4QVL - chains F and G of the 28 polymer chains in the assembly; structure by X-ray diffraction, 2.80 A resolution.

# Chain F
Protein: Probable proteasome subunit alpha type-7
Organism: Saccharomyces cerevisiae
Notes: EC 3.4.25.1
Reference sequence: P21242 (PSA7_YEAST); residues -3 to 284 here correspond to UniProt positions 1-288 (UniProt number = residue number + 4)
Chain sequence (288 residues; numbered -3 to 284; the number before each row is that of its first residue; numbers below 1 keep their minus sign (Met-3 is residue -3)):
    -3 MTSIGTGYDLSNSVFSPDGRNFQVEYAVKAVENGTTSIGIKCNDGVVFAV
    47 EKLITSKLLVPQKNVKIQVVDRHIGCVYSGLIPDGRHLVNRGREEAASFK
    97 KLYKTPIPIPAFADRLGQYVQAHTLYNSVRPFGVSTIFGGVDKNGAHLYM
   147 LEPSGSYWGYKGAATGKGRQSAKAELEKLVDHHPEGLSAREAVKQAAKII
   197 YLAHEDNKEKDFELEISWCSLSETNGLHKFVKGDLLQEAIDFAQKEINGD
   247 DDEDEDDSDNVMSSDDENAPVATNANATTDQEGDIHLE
Disordered / not traced: -3 to 1, 245-284
UniProt features mapped onto this chain:
  - modified residue: Thr-2 (N-acetylthreonine)

# Chain G
Protein: Proteasome subunit alpha type-1
Organism: Saccharomyces cerevisiae
Notes: EC 3.4.25.1
Reference sequence: P21243 (PSA1_YEAST); residues -8 to 243 here correspond to UniProt positions 1-252 (UniProt number = residue number + 9)
Chain sequence (252 residues; numbered -8 to 243; the number before each row is that of its first residue; numbers below 1 keep their minus sign (Met-8 is residue -8)):
    -8 MSGAAAASAAGYDRHITIFSPEGRLYQVEYAFKATNQTNINSLAVRGKDC
    42 TVVISQKKVPDKLLDPTTVSYIFCISRTIGMVVNGPIPDARNAALRAKAE
    92 AAEFRYKYGYDMPCDVLAKRMANLSQIYTQRAYMRPLGVILTFVSVDEEL
   142 GPSIYKTDPAGYYVGYKATATGPKQQEITTNLENHFKKSKIDHINEESWE
   192 KVVEFAITHMIDALGTEFSKNDLEVGVATKDKFFTLSAENIEERLVAIAE
   242 QD
Disordered / not traced: -8 to 1, 243
Metal / ion sites: Mg2+: Thr8, Tyr119, Arg122, Met125

# Chain F / chain G interface
Contacting residue pairs (61):
  Thr2(F) - His6(G)
  Gly3(F) - His6(G)
  Tyr4(F) - Arg5(G)
  Tyr4(F) - His6(G)
  Tyr4(F) - Tyr21(G)
  Ser9(F) - Arg126(G)
  Val10(F) - His6(G)
  Val10(F) - Gln18(G)
  Phe11(F) - Gln18(G)  hydrogen bond (backbone-side chain)
  Phe11(F) - Tyr21(G)
  Phe11(F) - Ala22(G)  hydrophobic
  Phe11(F) - Ala25(G)  hydrophobic
  Phe11(F) - Arg126(G)
  Phe11(F) - Pro127(G)
  Ser12(F) - Tyr21(G)
  Pro13(F) - Tyr21(G)  hydrophobic
  Pro13(F) - Lys24(G)  hydrogen bond (backbone-side chain)
  Asp14(F) - Lys24(G)
  Gly15(F) - Tyr21(G)
  Gly15(F) - Ala25(G)
  Lys37(F) - Asp56(G)  salt bridge
  Asp110(F) - Arg82(G)
  Gln114(F) - Arg82(G)  hydrogen bond (side chain-backbone)
  Gln114(F) - Asn83(G)
  Gln114(F) - Leu86(G)
  Gln117(F) - Pro79(G)
  Gln117(F) - Asp80(G)
  Gln117(F) - Asn83(G)  hydrogen bond
  Gln117(F) - Arg126(G)
  Thr120(F) - Arg126(G)  hydrogen bond (backbone-side chain)
  Leu121(F) - Tyr124(G)
  Leu121(F) - Arg126(G)
  Tyr122(F) - Tyr124(G)
  Tyr122(F) - Met125(G)  hydrophobic
  Ser150(F) - Pro79(G)
  Gly151(F) - Pro79(G)
  Ser152(F) - Ile78(G)
  Ser152(F) - Pro79(G)
  Tyr153(F) - Arg82(G)  hydrogen bond (backbone-side chain)
  Trp154(F) - Leu55(G)  hydrophobic
  Trp154(F) - Thr59(G)
  Trp154(F) - Val60(G)  hydrophobic
  Trp154(F) - Ser61(G)
  Trp154(F) - Tyr62(G)
  Trp154(F) - Ile78(G)  hydrophobic
  Trp154(F) - Arg82(G)
  Gly155(F) - Leu55(G)
  Gly155(F) - Asp56(G)  hydrogen bond (backbone-backbone)
  Gly155(F) - Thr59(G)  hydrogen bond (backbone-side chain)
  Tyr156(F) - Leu54(G)
  Tyr156(F) - Leu55(G)
  Tyr156(F) - Asp56(G)
  Lys157(F) - Lys53(G)
  Lys157(F) - Leu54(G)  hydrogen bond (backbone-backbone)
  Lys157(F) - Leu55(G)
  Gly158(F) - Leu54(G)
  Leu172(F) - Leu54(G)  hydrophobic
  Glu173(F) - Lys53(G)
  Glu173(F) - Leu54(G)
  Val176(F) - Leu54(G)  hydrophobic
  Asp177(F) - Lys53(G)  salt bridge
Other interface residues (no listed pair), chain F (32 interface residues in all): Tyr145, Lys169
Other interface residues (no listed pair), chain G (29 interface residues in all): Asp52, Pro57, Leu128, Gly129

# In short
32 residues of chain F and 29 residues of chain G are in contact, with 9 hydrogen bonds and 2 salt bridges.
Polar contacts include Lys37(F)-Asp56(G), Asp177(F)-Lys53(G) and Phe11(F)-Gln18(G). The Mg2+ site is built by
Thr8(G), Tyr119(G), Arg122(G) and Met125(G).
Here chain F is Probable proteasome subunit alpha type-7 and chain G is Proteasome subunit alpha type-1, both
from Saccharomyces cerevisiae. Entry 4QVL (yCP in complex with bortezomib) was determined by X-ray
diffraction, deposited together with 4QUX, 4QUY, 4QV0, 4QV1, 4QV3, 4QV4 and 42 further entries.
